Entry 2NVT (X-ray diffraction, 3.36 A resolution); this record covers chains R and B of the 13 polymer chains in the assembly.

== Chain R ==
Molecule: 10-nt RNA strand
Sequence (10 nucleotides; row label = number of the first residue in the row):
     1 AAGACCAGGC
Bound ions: Mg2+: C10 (shared with 2 residues of chain A)

== Chain B ==
Protein: DNA-directed RNA polymerase II 140 kDa polypeptide
Source organism: Saccharomyces cerevisiae
Notes: EC 2.7.7.6
Reference sequence: P08518 (RPB2_YEAST); numbering as in UniProt (aligned over 1-1224)
Chain sequence (1224 residues; each row starts with the number of its first residue):
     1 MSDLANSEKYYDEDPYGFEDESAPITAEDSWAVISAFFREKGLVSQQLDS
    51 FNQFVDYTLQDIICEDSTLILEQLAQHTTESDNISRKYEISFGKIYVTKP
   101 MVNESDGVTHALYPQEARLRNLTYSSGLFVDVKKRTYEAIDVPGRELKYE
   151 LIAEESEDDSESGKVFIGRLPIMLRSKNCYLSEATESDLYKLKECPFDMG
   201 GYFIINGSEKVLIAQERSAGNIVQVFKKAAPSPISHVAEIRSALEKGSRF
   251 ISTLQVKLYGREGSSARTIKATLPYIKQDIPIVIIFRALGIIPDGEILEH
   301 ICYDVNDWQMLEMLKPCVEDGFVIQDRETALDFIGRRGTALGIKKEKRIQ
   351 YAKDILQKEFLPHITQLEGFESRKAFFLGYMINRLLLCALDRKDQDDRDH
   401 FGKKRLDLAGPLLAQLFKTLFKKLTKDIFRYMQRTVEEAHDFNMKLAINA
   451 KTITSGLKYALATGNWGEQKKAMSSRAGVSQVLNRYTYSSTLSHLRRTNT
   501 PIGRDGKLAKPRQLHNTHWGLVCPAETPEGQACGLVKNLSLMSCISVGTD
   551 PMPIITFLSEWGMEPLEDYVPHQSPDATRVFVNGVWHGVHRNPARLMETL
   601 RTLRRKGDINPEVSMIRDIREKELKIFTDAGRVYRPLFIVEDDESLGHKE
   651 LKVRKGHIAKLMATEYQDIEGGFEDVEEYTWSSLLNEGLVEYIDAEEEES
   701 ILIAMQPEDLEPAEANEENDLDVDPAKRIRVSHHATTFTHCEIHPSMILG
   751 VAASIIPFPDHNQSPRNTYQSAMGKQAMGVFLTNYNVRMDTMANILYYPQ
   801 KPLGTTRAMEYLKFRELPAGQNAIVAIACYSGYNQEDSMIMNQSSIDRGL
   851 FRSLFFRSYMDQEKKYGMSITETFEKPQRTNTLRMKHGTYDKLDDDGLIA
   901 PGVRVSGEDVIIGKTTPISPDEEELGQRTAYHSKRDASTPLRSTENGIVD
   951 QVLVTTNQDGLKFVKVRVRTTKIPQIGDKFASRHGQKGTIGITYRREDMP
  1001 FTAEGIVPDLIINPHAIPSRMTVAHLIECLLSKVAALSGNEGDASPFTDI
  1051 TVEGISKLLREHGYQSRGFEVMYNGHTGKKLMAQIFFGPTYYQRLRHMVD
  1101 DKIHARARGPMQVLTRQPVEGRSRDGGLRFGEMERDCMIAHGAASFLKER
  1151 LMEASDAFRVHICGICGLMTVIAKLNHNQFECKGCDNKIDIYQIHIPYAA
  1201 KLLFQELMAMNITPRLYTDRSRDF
Disordered / not traced: 1-19, 71-88, 142-163, 336-344, 438-445, 503-508, 669-677, 716-721, 920-932
Bound ions: Zn2+: Cys1163, Cys1166, Cys1182, Cys1185
Ligand contacts: phosphomethylphosphonic acid guanylate ester (G2P): Arg766, Tyr769, Arg1020

== Interface between chain R and chain B ==
Contacting residue pairs - 13 pairs, chain R then chain B:
  A1(R) - Arg1124(B)  hydrogen bond to the phosphate
  A2(R) - Gln1112(B)  phosphate contact
  A2(R) - Arg1124(B)  salt bridge to the phosphate
  C5(R) - Arg476(B)  salt bridge to the phosphate
  C6(R) - Ala477(B)  phosphate contact
  C6(R) - Gln481(B)  hydrogen bond to the phosphate
  G8(R) - Gln531(B)  base contact
  G8(R) - Gln776(B)  hydrogen bond to the phosphate
  G9(R) - Gln776(B)  hydrogen bond to the phosphate
  G9(R) - Lys979(B)  hydrogen bond to the phosphate
  G9(R) - His1097(B)  sugar contact
  C10(R) - Lys979(B)  salt bridge to the phosphate
  C10(R) - Lys987(B)  salt bridge to the phosphate
Interface residues without a listed pair, chain R (8 interface residues in all): A7
Interface residues without a listed pair, chain B (15 interface residues in all): Gly478, Pro528, Ala772, Val1113, Val1119

== Overview ==
Chain R and chain B form an interface of 8 and 15 residues respectively; the contacts include 5 hydrogen bonds
and 4 salt bridges. Polar contacts include A1(R)-Arg1124(B), C6(R)-Gln481(B) and G8(R)-Gln776(B). Chain B
binds phosphomethylphosphonic acid guanylate ester. Cys1163(B), Cys1166(B), Cys1182(B) and Cys1185(B)
coordinate Zn2+.
Here chain R is a 10-nt RNA strand and chain B is DNA-directed RNA polymerase II 140 kDa polypeptide
(Saccharomyces cerevisiae). Entry 2NVT (RNA Polymerase II Elongation Complex in 150 mM Mg+2 with GMPCPP) was
determined by X-ray diffraction (same publication as 2E2H, 2E2I, 2E2J, 2NVQ, 2NVX, 2NVY, 2NVZ and 2YU9).
